PDB entry 3TL9 | X-ray diffraction, 1.32 A resolution | chains A and B

Chain A:
Molecule: Protease
Source organism: Human immunodeficiency virus type 1
Notes: EC 3.4.23.16; fragment: HIV protease model precursor
UniProt: P03367 (POL_HV1BR); residues -3 to 99 here correspond to UniProt positions 497-599 (UniProt number = residue number + 500)
Sequence (103 residues; row label = number of the first residue in the row; numbers below 1 keep their minus sign (Ser-3 is residue -3)):
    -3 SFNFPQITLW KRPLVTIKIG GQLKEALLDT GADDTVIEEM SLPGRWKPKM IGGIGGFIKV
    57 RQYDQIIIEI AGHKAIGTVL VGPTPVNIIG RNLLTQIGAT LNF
Not modelled in the structure: -3 to 0
Construct notes: conflict Lys7 (Gln507 in P03367), Ile33 (Leu533 in P03367), Ile63 (Leu563 in P03367), Ala67 (Cys567 in P03367), Ala95 (Cys595 in P03367)
Ion coordination: Na+ near Asp60 (its only coordinating residue here)
Small-molecule neighbours: Fortovase (ROC; (2S)-N-[(2S,3R)-4-[(2S,3S,4aS,8aS)-3-(tert-butylcarbamoyl)-3,4,4a,5,6,7,8,8a-octahydro-1H-isoquinolin-2-yl]-3-hydroxy-1 -phenyl-butan-2-yl]-2-(quinolin-2-ylcarbonylamino)butanediamide): Arg8, Leu23, Asp25, Gly27, Ala28, Asp29, Asp30, Val32, Ile47, Gly48, Gly49, Ile50, Thr80, Pro81, Val82, Ile84
UniProt features mapped onto this chain:
  - region (Dimerization of protease): Pro1 to Leu5, Gly49 to Lys55, Asn88 to Gly94, Thr96 to Phe99
  - active site: Asp25 (For protease activity)
  - site (Cleavage): Phe0, Pro1, Phe99

Chain B:
Molecule: Protease
Source organism: Human immunodeficiency virus type 1
Notes: EC 3.4.23.16; fragment: HIV protease model precursor
UniProt: P03367 (POL_HV1BR); the author numbering skips numbers that UniProt does not, so the offset changes along the chain: -4 to -1 = UniProt 497-500; 1-99 = UniProt 501-599
Sequence (103 residues; numbered -4 to 99; 1 number in that range is skipped by the numbering (no residue carries it; nothing is unmodelled there); the number before each row is that of its first residue; numbers below 1 keep their minus sign (Ser-4 is residue -4)):
    -4 SFNF
     1 PQITLWKRPL VTIKIGGQLK EALLDTGADD TVIEEMSLPG RWKPKMIGGI GGFIKVRQYD
    61 QIIIEIAGHK AIGTVLVGPT PVNIIGRNLL TQIGATLNF
Construct notes: conflict Lys7 (Gln507 in P03367), Ile33 (Leu533 in P03367), Ile63 (Leu563 in P03367), Ala67 (Cys567 in P03367), Ala95 (Cys595 in P03367)
Small-molecule neighbours: Fortovase (ROC; (2S)-N-[(2S,3R)-4-[(2S,3S,4aS,8aS)-3-(tert-butylcarbamoyl)-3,4,4a,5,6,7,8,8a-octahydro-1H-isoquinolin-2-yl]-3-hydroxy-1 -phenyl-butan-2-yl]-2-(quinolin-2-ylcarbonylamino)butanediamide): Arg8, Leu23, Asp25, Gly27, Ala28, Asp29, Asp30, Val32, Ile47, Gly48, Gly49, Ile50, Thr80, Pro81, Val82, Ile84
UniProt features mapped onto this chain:
  - region (Dimerization of protease): Pro1 to Leu5, Gly49 to Lys55, Asn88 to Gly94, Thr96 to Phe99
  - active site: Asp25 (For protease activity)
  - site (Cleavage): Phe-1, Pro1, Phe99

How chain A and chain B interact:
Pairs across the interface (95):
  Pro1(A) with Asn98(B); Phe99(B), hydrogen bond (backbone-backbone)
  Gln2(A) with Thr96(B); Leu97(B); Asn98(B), hydrogen bond
  Ile3(A) with Thr96(B); Leu97(B), hydrogen bond (backbone-backbone); Phe99(B), hydrophobic
  Thr4(A) with Ala95(B)
  Leu5(A) with Thr26(B); Arg87(B), hydrogen bond (backbone-side chain); Thr91(B); Ala95(B)
  Trp6(A) with Arg87(B), hydrogen bond (backbone-side chain); Thr91(B)
  Lys7(A) with Arg87(B)
  Arg8(A) with Asp29(B), salt bridge; Arg87(B)
  Pro9(A) with Thr26(B); Arg87(B)
  Leu23(A) with Gly27(B)
  Leu24(A) with Thr26(B), hydrogen bond (backbone-side chain); Leu97(B), hydrophobic; Phe99(B), hydrophobic
  Asp25(A) with Asp25(B); Thr26(B); Gly27(B), hydrogen bond (side chain-backbone)
  Thr26(A) with Leu5(B); Pro9(B); Leu24(B), hydrogen bond (side chain-backbone); Asp25(B); Thr26(B), hydrogen bond (side chain-backbone)
  Gly27(A) with Leu23(B); Asp25(B), hydrogen bond (backbone-side chain)
  Asp29(A) with Arg8(B), salt bridge
  Gly48(A) with Ile50(B)
  Gly49(A) with Ile50(B); Pro81(B)
  Ile50(A) with Gly48(B); Gly49(B); Ile50(B); Gly51(B), hydrogen bond (backbone-backbone); Gly52(B); Ile54(B); Thr80(B); Pro81(B)
  Gly51(A) with Ile50(B), hydrogen bond (backbone-backbone); Gly51(B); Gly52(B); Ile54(B)
  Gly52(A) with Ile50(B); Gly51(B)
  Ile54(A) with Ile50(B); Gly51(B)
  Ala67(A) with Phe99(B), hydrophobic
  His69(A) with Phe99(B)
  Thr80(A) with Ile50(B)
  Pro81(A) with Ile50(B)
  Ile84(A) with Ile50(B), hydrophobic
  Arg87(A) with Leu5(B), hydrogen bond (side chain-backbone); Trp6(B), hydrogen bond (side chain-backbone); Lys7(B); Arg8(B); Pro9(B)
  Thr91(A) with Thr4(B); Leu5(B); Trp6(B)
  Gln92(A) with Trp6(B)
  Ile93(A) with Phe99(B)
  Gly94(A) with Asn98(B)
  Ala95(A) with Thr4(B); Leu5(B); Asn98(B); Phe99(B), hydrophobic
  Thr96(A) with Gln2(B), hydrogen bond; Ile3(B); Thr96(B); Leu97(B); Asn98(B), hydrogen bond (backbone-backbone)
  Leu97(A) with Gln2(B); Ile3(B), hydrogen bond (backbone-backbone); Leu24(B), hydrophobic; Thr96(B)
  Asn98(A) with Pro1(B); Gln2(B), hydrogen bond; Gly94(B); Ala95(B); Thr96(B), hydrogen bond (backbone-backbone); Asn98(B), hydrogen bond
  Phe99(A) with Pro1(B), hydrogen bond (backbone-backbone); Ile3(B), hydrophobic; Leu24(B), hydrophobic; Ala67(B), hydrophobic; His69(B); Ala95(B), hydrophobic
Interface residues without a listed pair, chain A (41 interface residues in all): Val11, Val32, Ile47, Phe53, Leu90
Interface residues without a listed pair, chain B (41 interface residues in all): Phe-1, Val32, Ile47, Ile66, Pro79, Ile84, Leu90, Ile93

In short:
Chain A and chain B each contribute 41 residues to their interface, with 21 hydrogen bonds and 2 salt bridges.
Polar contacts include Arg8(A)-Asp29(B), Gln2(A)-Asn98(B) and Leu5(A)-Arg87(B). Fortovase is bound between
chain A and chain B.
Chain A and chain B are both Protease (Human immunodeficiency virus type 1); the structure, crystal structure
of HIV protease model precursor/Saquinavir complex, was determined by X-ray diffraction (same publication as
3TKG and 3TKW).
